PDB entry 3AMV | X-ray diffraction, 2.10 A resolution | chain A

# Chain A
Molecule: Protein (glycogen phosphorylase)
Organism: Oryctolagus cuniculus
Notes: EC 2.4.1.1
Reference sequence: P00489 (PHS2_RABIT); residues 1-842 here = UniProt positions 1-842
Chain sequence (842 residues; numbered 1 to 842; the number before each row is that of its first residue):
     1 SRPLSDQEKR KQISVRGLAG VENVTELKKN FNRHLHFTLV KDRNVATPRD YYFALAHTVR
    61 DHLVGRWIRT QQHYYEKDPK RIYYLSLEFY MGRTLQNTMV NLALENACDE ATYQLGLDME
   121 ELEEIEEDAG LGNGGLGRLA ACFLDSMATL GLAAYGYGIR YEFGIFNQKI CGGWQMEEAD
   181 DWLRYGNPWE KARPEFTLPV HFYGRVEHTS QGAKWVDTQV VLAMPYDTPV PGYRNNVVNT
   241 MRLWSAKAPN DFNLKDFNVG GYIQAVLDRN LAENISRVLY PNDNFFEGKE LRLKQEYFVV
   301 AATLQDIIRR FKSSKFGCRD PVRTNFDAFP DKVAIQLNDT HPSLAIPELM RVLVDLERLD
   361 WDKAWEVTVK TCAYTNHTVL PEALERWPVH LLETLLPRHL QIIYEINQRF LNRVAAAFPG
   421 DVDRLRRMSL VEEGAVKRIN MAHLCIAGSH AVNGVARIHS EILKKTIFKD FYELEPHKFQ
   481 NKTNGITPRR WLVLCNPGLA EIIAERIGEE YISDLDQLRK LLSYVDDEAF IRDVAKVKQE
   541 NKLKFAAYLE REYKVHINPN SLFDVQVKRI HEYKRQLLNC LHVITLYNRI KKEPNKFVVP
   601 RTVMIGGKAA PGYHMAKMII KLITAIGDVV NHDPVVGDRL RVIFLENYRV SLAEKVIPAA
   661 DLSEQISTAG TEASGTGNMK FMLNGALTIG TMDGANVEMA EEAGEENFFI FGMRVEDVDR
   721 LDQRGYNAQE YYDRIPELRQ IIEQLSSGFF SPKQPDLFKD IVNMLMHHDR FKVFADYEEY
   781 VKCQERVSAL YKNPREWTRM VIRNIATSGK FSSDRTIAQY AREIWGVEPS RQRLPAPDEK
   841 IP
Disordered / not traced: 1-4, 251-259, 315-324, 836-842
Construct notes: conflict A609 (Pro in P00489)
Modified positions: S14 (phosphoserine; SEP)
Covalently attached groups: pyridoxal phosphate (PLP) linked to K680
Small-molecule neighbours:
  - BIN (2,3-dicarboxy-4-(2-chloro-phenyl)-1-ethyl-5-isopropoxycarbonyl-6-methyl-pyridinium): V40, K41, V45, W67, I68, Q71, Q72, Y75, R81, Y155, R193, E195, F196, D227, R242, R309, R310
  - alpha-D-glucopyranose (GLC): G135, L136, L139, D283, N284, H377, V455, N484, Y573, E672, A673, S674, G675, T676
  - pyridoxal phosphate (PLP): Y90, G134, G135, R138, W491, V567, K568, K574, Y648, R649, V650, A653, Q665, E672, G675, T676, G677
UniProt features mapped onto this chain:
  - modified residue: S747 (Phosphoserine)
Reported in the primary citation:
  - conformationally variable residues (loop rearrangement): R43 to R49, A192 to F196
  - post-translational modification sites: S14 (citing earlier work)

# Summary
Chain A binds alpha-D-glucopyranose and compound BIN. Covalently linked pyridoxal phosphate: at K680. The
paper reports a modification site at S14; conformational variability at R43 and A192.
Chain A is Protein (glycogen phosphorylase) (Oryctolagus cuniculus); the structure, Allosteric inhibition of
glycogen phosphorylase A by a potential antidiabetic drug, was determined by X-ray diffraction together with
2GPA from the same study.
